9HAL - chains J and A of the 9 polymer chains in the assembly; structure by electron microscopy, 4.49 A resolution (low resolution: residue-level contacts below are approximate; hydrogen-bond / salt-bridge calls are withheld).

== Chain J ==
Protein: Large ribosomal subunit protein uL13
Organism: Escherichia coli
Reference sequence: P0AA10 (RL13_ECOLI); residue numbers follow UniProt; this construct covers 1-142
Sequence (142 residues; row label = number of the first residue in the row):
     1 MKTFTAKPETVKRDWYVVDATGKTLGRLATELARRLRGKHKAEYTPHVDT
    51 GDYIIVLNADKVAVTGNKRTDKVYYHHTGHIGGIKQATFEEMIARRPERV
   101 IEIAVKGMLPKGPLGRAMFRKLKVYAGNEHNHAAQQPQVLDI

== Chain A ==
Molecule: 23S ribosomal RNA
Organism: Escherichia coli
Sequence (2904 nucleotides; numbered 1 to 2904; the number before each row is that of its first residue):
     1 GGUUAAGCGACUAAGCGUACACGGUGGAUGCCCUGGCAGUCAGAGGCGAU
    51 GAAGGACGUGCUAAUCUGCGAUAAGCGUCGGUAAGGUGAUAUGAACCGUU
   101 AUAACCGGCGAUUUCCGAAUGGGGAAACCCAGUGUGUUUCGACACACUAU
   151 CAUUAACUGAAUCCAUAGGUUAAUGAGGCGAACCGGGGGAACUGAAACAU
   201 CUAAGUACCCCGAGGAAAAGAAAUCAACCGAGAUUCCCCCAGUAGCGGCG
   251 AGCGAACGGGGAGCAGCCCAGAGCCUGAAUCAGUGUGUGUGUUAGUGGAA
   301 GCGUCUGGAAAGGCGCGCGAUACAGGGUGACAGCCCCGUACACAAAAAUG
   351 CACAUGCUGUGAGCUCGAUGAGUAGGGCGGGACACGUGGUAUCCUGUCUG
   401 AAUAUGGGGGGACCAUCCUCCAAGGCUAAAUACUCCUGACUGACCGAUAG
   451 UGAACCAGUACCGUGAGGGAAAGGCGAAAAGAACCCCGGCGAGGGGAGUG
   501 AAAAAGAACCUGAAACCGUGUACGUACAAGCAGUGGGAGCACGCUUAGGC
   551 GUGUGACUGCGUACCUUUUGUAUAAUGGGUCAGCGACUUAUAUUCUGUAG
   601 CAAGGUUAACCGAAUAGGGGAGCCGAAGGGAAACCGAGUCUUAACUGGGC
   651 GUUAAGUUGCAGGGUAUAGACCCGAAACCCGGUGAUCUAGCCAUGGGCAG
   701 GUUGAAGGUUGGGUAACACUAACUGGAGGACCGAACCGACUAAUGUUGAA
   751 AAAUUAGCGGAUGACUUGUGGCUGGGGGUGAAAGGCCAAUCAAACCGGGA
   801 GAUAGCUGGUUCUCCCCGAAAGCUAUAUAAGUAGCGCCUCGUGAAUUCAU
   851 CUCCGGGGGUAGAGCACUGUUUCGGCAAGGGGGUCAUCCCGACUUACCAA
   901 CCCGAUGCAAACUGCGAAUACCGGAGAAUGUUAUCACGGGAGACACACGG
   951 CGGGUGCUAACGUCCGUCGUGAAGAGGGAAACAACCCAGACCGCCAGCUA
  1001 AGGUCCCAAAGUCAUGGUUAAGUGGGAAACGAUGUGGGAAGGCCCAGACA
  1051 GCCAGGAUGUUGGCUUAGAAGCAGCCAUCAUUUAAAGAAAGCGUAAUAGC
  1101 UCACUGGUCGAGUCGGCCUGCGCGGAAGAUGUAACGGGGCUAAACCAUGC
  1151 ACCGAAGCUGCGGCAGCGACGCUUAUGCGUUGUUGGGUAGGGGAGCGUUC
  1201 UGUAAGCCUGCGAAGGUGUGCUGUGAGGCAUGCUGGAGGUAUCAGAAGUG
  1251 CGAAUGCUGACAUAAGUAACGAUAAAGCGGGUGAAAAGCCCGCUCGCCGG
  1301 AAGACCAAGGGUUCCUGUCCAACGUUAAUCGGGGCAGGGUGAGUCGACCC
  1351 CUAAGGCGAGGCCGAAAGGCGUAGUCGAUGGGAAACAGGUUAAUAUUCCU
  1401 GUACUUGGUGUUACUGCGAAGGGGGGACGGAGAAGGCUAUGUUGGCCGGG
  1451 CGACGGUUGUCCCGGUUUAAGCGUGUAGGCUGGUUUUCCAGGCAAAUCCG
  1501 GAAAAUCAAGGCUGAGGCGUGAUGACGAGGCACUACGGUGCUGAAGCAAC
  1551 AAAUGCCCUGCUUCCAGGAAAAGCCUCUAAGCAUCAGGUAACAUCAAAUC
  1601 GUACCCCAAACCGACACAGGUGGUCAGGUAGAGAAUACCAAGGCGCUUGA
  1651 GAGAACUCGGGUGAAGGAACUAGGCAAAAUGGUGCCGUAACUUCGGGAGA
  1701 AGGCACGCUGAUAUGUAGGUGAGGUCCCUCGCGGAUGGAGCUGAAAUCAG
  1751 UCGAAGAUACCAGCUGGCUGCAACUGUUUAUUAAAAACACAGCACUGUGC
  1801 AAACACGAAAGUGGACGUAUACGGUGUGACGCCUGCCCGGUGCCGGAAGG
  1851 UUAAUUGAUGGGGUUAGCGCAAGCGAAGCUCUUGAUCGAAGCCCCGGUAA
  1901 ACGGCGGCCGUAACUAUAACGGUCCUAAGGUAGCGAAAUUCCUUGUCGGG
  1951 UAAGUUCCGACCUGCACGAAUGGCGUAAUGAUGGCCAGGCUGUCUCCACC
  2001 CGAGACUCAGUGAAAUUGAACUCGCUGUGAAGAUGCAGUGUACCCGCGGC
  2051 AAGACGGAAAGACCCCGUGAACCUUUACUAUAGCUUGACACUGAACAUUG
  2101 AGCCUUGAUGUGUAGGAUAGGUGGGAGGCUUUGAAGUGUGGACGCCAGUC
  2151 UGCAUGGAGCCGACCUUGAAAUACCACCCUUUAAUGUUUGAUGUUCUAAC
  2201 GUUGACCCGUAAUCCGGGUUGCGGACAGUGUCUGGUGGGUAGUUUGACUG
  2251 GGGCGGUCUCCUCCUAAAGAGUAACGGAGGAGCACGAAGGUUGGCUAAUC
  2301 CUGGUCGGACAUCAGGAGGUUAGUGCAAUGGCAUAAGCCAGCUUGACUGC
  2351 GAGCGUGACGGCGCGAGCAGGUGCGAAAGCAGGUCAUAGUGAUCCGGUGG
  2401 UUCUGAAUGGAAGGGCCAUCGCUCAACGGAUAAAAGGUACUCCGGGGAUA
  2451 ACAGGCUGAUACCGCCCAAGAGUUCAUAUCGACGGCGGUGUUUGGCACCU
  2501 CGAUGUCGGCUCAUCACAUCCUGGGGCUGAAGUAGGUCCCAAGGGUAUGG
  2551 CUGUUCGCCAUUUAAAGUGGUACGCGAGCUGGGUUUAGAACGUCGUGAGA
  2601 CAGUUCGGUCCCUAUCUGCCGUGGGCGCUGGAGAACUGAGGGGGGCUGCU
  2651 CCUAGUACGAGAGGACCGGAGUGGACGCAUCACUGGUGUUCGGGUUGUCA
  2701 UGCCAAUGGCACUGCCCGGUAGCUAAAUGCGGAAGAGAUAAGUGCUGAAA
  2751 GCAUCUAAGCACGAAACUUGCCCCGAGAUGAGUUCUCCCUGACCCUUUAA
  2801 GGGUCCUGAAGGAACGUUGAAGACGACGACGUUGAUAGGCCGGGUGUGUA
  2851 AGCGCAGCGAUGCGUUGAGCUAACCGGUACUAAUGAACCGUGAGGCUUAA
  2901 CCUU
Disordered / not traced: 685-793, 864-912, 1032-1122, 1267-2012, 2054-2613, 2849-2867, 2904
Sequence notes: conflict A827 (U3587572 in 1897866982), A830 (G3587569 in 1897866982)

== Interface between chain J and chain A ==
Pairs across the interface - 93 pairs, chain J then chain A:
  Met-1(J) with C995(A)
  Lys-2(J) with G537(A); C995(A)
  Thr-3(J) with C995(A)
  Lys-7(J) with A538(A)
  Pro-8(J) with A538(A)
  Glu-9(J) with A538(A)
  Trp-15(J) with G7(A)
  Thr-24(J) with C1140(A); U1141(A)
  Leu-25(J) with G1139(A); C1140(A)
  Gly-26(J) with G1139(A); C1140(A); A1143(A)
  Arg-27(J) with U1012(A); C1140(A); A1142(A); A1143(A)
  Thr-30(J) with C1005(A); U1012(A); A1143(A)
  Arg-34(J) with C1005(A); C1006(A)
  Arg-37(J) with C1006(A); C1007(A)
  Lys-39(J) with C1006(A); C1007(A); A1009(A); A1010(A)
  Pro-46(J) with U558(A)
  His-47(J) with G536(A); G537(A); A556(A); C557(A)
  Tyr-53(J) with G7(A); C8(A)
  Thr-65(J) with U1141(A)
  Gly-66(J) with A1020(A); U1141(A)
  Asn-67(J) with A1021(A); G1022(A); U1141(A)
  Lys-68(J) with G1022(A); C1140(A)
  Asp-71(J) with G1022(A)
  Tyr-74(J) with G1139(A)
  Tyr-75(J) with G1131(A); U1132(A)
  His-76(J) with G2641(A)
  His-77(J) with G1131(A)
  Thr-78(J) with G2641(A)
  His-80(J) with G2641(A); G2642(A)
  Ile-84(J) with G1131(A)
  Lys-85(J) with G2641(A)
  Arg-95(J) with U2768(A)
  Arg-96(J) with A2639(A); G2640(A)
  Arg-99(J) with A2639(A)
  Glu-102(J) with G2780(A)
  Ala-104(J) with G1138(A); G1139(A)
  Lys-106(J) with U2041(A)
  Gly-107(J) with G1137(A); G1138(A)
  Met-108(J) with C1006(A); G1137(A); G1138(A)
  Pro-110(J) with C1007(A)
  Lys-111(J) with G1137(A); U2039(A); G2040(A)
  Pro-113(J) with A528(A); A529(A); U558(A)
  Leu-114(J) with C557(A); U558(A)
  Arg-116(J) with A528(A); A529(A)
  Phe-119(J) with G2780(A)
  Arg-120(J) with G2780(A)
  Asn-131(J) with A6(A)
  His-132(J) with A6(A); G7(A)
  Ala-134(J) with A5(A); U2898(A); A2899(A)
  Gln-135(J) with A6(A); G7(A); U2898(A)
  Gln-136(J) with U2898(A); A2899(A)
Other interface residues (no listed pair), chain J (53 interface residues in all): Thr-5, Lys-72

== Overview ==
The interface between chain J and chain A involves 53 residues on one side and 42 on the other.
Chain J is Large ribosomal subunit protein uL13 and chain A is 23S ribosomal RNA, both from Escherichia coli;
the structure, Pooled 50S subunit d126_(L29)-/(L22)- precursor states supplemented with Api137, was determined
by electron microscopy, deposited together with 9H3K, 9H3L and 9HAM.
